2HP9 - chains A and B; structure by X-ray diffraction, 2.50 A resolution.

[Chain A (and B)]
Name: Beta-lactamase PSE-2
From: Pseudomonas aeruginosa
Notes: EC 3.5.2.6; chain B of this document is another copy of the same molecule, construct and numbering; everything in this record applies to it too
Reference sequence: P14489 (BLP2_PSEAE); residues 20-266 here = UniProt positions 20-266
Sequence (248 residues; row label = number of the first residue in the row):
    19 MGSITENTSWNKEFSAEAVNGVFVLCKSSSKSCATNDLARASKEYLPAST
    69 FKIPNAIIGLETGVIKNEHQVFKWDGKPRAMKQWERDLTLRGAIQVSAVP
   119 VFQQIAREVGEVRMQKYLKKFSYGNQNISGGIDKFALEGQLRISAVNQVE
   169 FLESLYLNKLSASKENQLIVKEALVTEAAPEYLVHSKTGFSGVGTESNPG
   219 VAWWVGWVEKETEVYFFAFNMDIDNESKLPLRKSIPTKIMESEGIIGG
Unresolved in the structure: 19-20, 265-266 (chain B: 266)
Sequence notes: cloning artifact (19); engineered mutation Ala-154 (Trp in P14489)
UniProt features mapped onto this chain:
  - active site: Ser-67 (Acyl-ester intermediate)
  - binding site (a beta-lactam): Ser-115, Thr-206, Phe-208, Arg-250
  - modified residue: Lys-70 (N6-carboxylysine)
  - mutagenesis: Thr-26 (T26M: No effect on catalytic efficiency with respect to penicillins, cephalosporins or carbapenems. No effect on resistance to penicillins, cephalosporins or carbapenems in C600Z1 E.coli strain ...), Lys-70 (K70A: Abolishes catalytic activity), Val-117 (V117L: Slightly increases catalytic efficiency, about 4-fold, with respect to carbapenems; when associated with M-26 ...), Phe-153 (F153S: Increases resistance to ceftazidime about 30-fold in P.aeruginosa strains PA01 and PA14; when associated with D-157), Gly-157 (G157D: Increases resistance to ceftazidime about 15-fold in P.aeruginosa strains PA01 and PA14. Increases resistance to ceftazidime about 30-fold in P.aeruginosa strains PA01 and PA14 ...)
Disulfide bonds: Cys-44/Cys-51

[Chain A / chain B interface]
Contacting residue pairs (48):
  Glu-86(A) / Asn-176(B)  hydrogen bond
  Glu-86(A) / Lys-182(B)
  Glu-86(A) / Leu-186(B)
  Glu-86(A) / Lys-189(B)  salt bridge
  His-87(A) / Tyr-174(B)  hydrogen bond (side chain-backbone)
  His-87(A) / Leu-175(B)
  His-87(A) / Asn-176(B)
  Val-89(A) / Thr-230(B)
  Arg-104(A) / Glu-229(B)  salt bridge
  Asp-105(A) / Thr-230(B)
  Leu-106(A) / Thr-230(B)
  Thr-107(A) / Glu-229(B)
  Thr-107(A) / Thr-230(B)
  Arg-109(A) / Ala-197(B)  hydrogen bond (side chain-backbone)
  Arg-109(A) / Leu-201(B)
  Gln-113(A) / Pro-198(B)
  Tyr-174(A) / His-87(B)  hydrogen bond (backbone-side chain)
  Leu-175(A) / His-87(B)
  Asn-176(A) / Glu-86(B)  hydrogen bond
  Lys-182(A) / Asn-85(B)
  Lys-182(A) / Glu-86(B)  salt bridge
  Lys-182(A) / Glu-183(B)  salt bridge
  Glu-183(A) / Lys-182(B)  salt bridge
  Glu-183(A) / Leu-186(B)
  Leu-186(A) / Glu-86(B)
  Leu-186(A) / Glu-183(B)
  Leu-186(A) / Ile-187(B)  hydrophobic
  Ile-187(A) / Leu-186(B)  hydrophobic
  Lys-189(A) / Glu-86(B)  salt bridge
  Lys-189(A) / Glu-190(B)
  Glu-190(A) / Lys-189(B)
  Glu-190(A) / Glu-190(B)  hydrogen bond (backbone-side chain)
  Glu-190(A) / His-203(B)
  Val-193(A) / Val-193(B)  hydrophobic
  Val-193(A) / Ala-196(B)  hydrophobic
  Thr-194(A) / Ala-196(B)
  Glu-195(A) / Ala-196(B)
  Ala-196(A) / Arg-109(B)
  Ala-196(A) / Thr-194(B)
  Ala-196(A) / Glu-195(B)
  Ala-197(A) / Arg-109(B)  hydrogen bond (backbone-side chain)
  Leu-201(A) / Arg-109(B)
  His-203(A) / Glu-190(B)  salt bridge
  Glu-229(A) / Arg-104(B)  salt bridge
  Glu-229(A) / Thr-107(B)
  Thr-230(A) / Val-89(B)
  Thr-230(A) / Asp-105(B)
  Thr-230(A) / Leu-106(B)
Interface residues without a listed pair, chain A (30 interface residues in all): Asn-85, Pro-198, Tyr-200
Interface residues without a listed pair, chain B (31 interface residues in all): Gln-113, Tyr-200, Glu-227

[Overview]
30 residues of chain A face 31 of chain B across their interface; the contacts include 7 hydrogen bonds and 8
salt bridges. Polar contacts include Glu-86(A)/Lys-189(B), Arg-104(A)/Glu-229(B) and Lys-182(A)/Glu-86(B).
UniProt lists active-site residue Ser-67(A), 4 beta-lactam-binding residues and 5 mutagenesis sites on chain
A.
Both chains are Beta-lactamase PSE-2 (Pseudomonas aeruginosa). Entry 2HP9 (Crystal Structure of the OXA-10
W154A mutant at pH 6.0) was determined by X-ray diffraction (same publication as 2WGI, 2RL3, 2HP5, 2HP6 and
2HPB).
